Entry 5OJZ (X-ray diffraction, 1.30 A resolution); this record covers chain A.

[Chain A]
Molecule: Beta-phosphoglucomutase
Organism: Lactococcus lactis
Notes: EC 5.4.2.6
UniProt: P71447 (PGMB_LACLA); residues 1-220 here = UniProt positions 1-220
Chain sequence (220 residues; numbered 1 to 220; the number before each row is that of its first residue):
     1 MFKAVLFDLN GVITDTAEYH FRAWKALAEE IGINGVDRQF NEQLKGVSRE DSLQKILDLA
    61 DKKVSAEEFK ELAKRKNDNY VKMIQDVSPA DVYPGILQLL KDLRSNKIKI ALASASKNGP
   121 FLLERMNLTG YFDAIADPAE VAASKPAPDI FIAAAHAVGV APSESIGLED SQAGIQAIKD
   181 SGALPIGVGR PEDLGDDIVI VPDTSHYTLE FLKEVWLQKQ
Construct notes: engineered mutation Asn10 (Asp in P71447), Arg125 (Lys in P71447), His206 (Tyr in P71447)
Curated features (UniProtKB/Swiss-Prot):
  - active site: Asp8 (Nucleophile)
  - binding site (Mg(2+)): Asp8, Asp170
  - binding site (beta-D-glucose 6-phosphate): Gly46, Val47, Arg49, Ser116, Lys117, Asn118
  - site (Important for catalytic activity and assists the phosphoryl transfer reaction to Asp8 by balancing charge and orienting the reacting groups): Ser114, Lys145
  - modified residue: Asp8 (4-aspartylphosphate)
  - mutagenesis: Asp8 (D8A/E: Inactive), Thr16 (T16P: 500-fold reduction in the rate constant for Asp-8 phosphorylation by beta-G1,6bisP ...), His20 (H20A: Impairs Asp-8 phosphorylation by beta-G1,6bisP and phosphoryl transfer from the phospho-Asp8 to the substrate beta-G1P ...), Lys45 (K45A: 20'000-fold decrease in catalytic efficiency), Gly46 (G46A: 1'000'000-fold decrease in catalytic efficiency; G46P: 100'000-fold decrease in catalytic efficiency; G46V: 10'000-fold decrease in catalytic efficiency), Arg49 (R49K: 1'000'000-fold decrease in catalytic efficiency), Ser52 (S52A: Wild-type activity), Lys76 (K76A: 100-fold reduction in the conversion of beta-G1P to G6P in the presence of beta-G1,6bisP), Asp170 (D170A: Impaired, but active with an increase in the affinity for G1P)
Ion coordination: Mg2+: Asp8, Asn10, Asp170; beryllium trifluoride ion near Asp8 (its only coordinating residue here)
Reported in the primary citation:
  - conformationally variable residues: Asn10
  - mutagenesis - D10N: unchanged catalytic activity (hydrolysis of the phospho-enzyme)
  - mutagenesis - D10N (350 fold): decreased catalytic activity (mutase activity)

[Summary]
Asp8, Asn10 and Asp170 form the Mg2+ site. UniProt lists active-site residue Asp8, Mg2+-binding residues Asp8
and Asp170, 6 beta-D-glucose 6-phosphate-binding residues and 9 mutagenesis sites. From the paper: D10N
reduces catalytic activity (mutase activity); conformational variability at Asn10.
Chain A is Beta-phosphoglucomutase (Lactococcus lactis); the structure, D10N variant of
beta-phosphoglucomutase from Lactococcus lactis inhibited by a beryllium triflouride phosphoenzyme analogue to
1.3A ..., was determined by X-ray diffraction together with 5OK0, 5OK1, 5OK2 and 5O6R from the same study.
